PDB entry 8DWK | X-ray diffraction, 2.50 A resolution | chains A and C

[Chain A]
Name: Serine/threonine-protein phosphatase PP1-alpha catalytic subunit
From: Homo sapiens
Notes: EC 3.1.3.16
UniProtKB: P62136 (PP1A_HUMAN); residues 7-300 here = UniProt positions 7-300
Amino-acid sequence (299 residues; row label = number of the first residue in the row):
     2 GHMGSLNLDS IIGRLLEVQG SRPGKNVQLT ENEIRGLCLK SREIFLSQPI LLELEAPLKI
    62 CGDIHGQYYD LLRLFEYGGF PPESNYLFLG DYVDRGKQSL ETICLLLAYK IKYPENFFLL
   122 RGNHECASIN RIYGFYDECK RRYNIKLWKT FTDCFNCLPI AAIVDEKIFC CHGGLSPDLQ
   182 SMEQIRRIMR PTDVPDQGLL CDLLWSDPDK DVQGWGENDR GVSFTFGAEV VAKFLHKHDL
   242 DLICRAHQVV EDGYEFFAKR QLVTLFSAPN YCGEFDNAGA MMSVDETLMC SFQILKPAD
Unresolved in the structure: 2-5, 300
Construct notes: expression tag (2-6)
Curated features (UniProtKB/Swiss-Prot):
  - active site: His125 (Proton donor)
  - binding site (Mn(2+)): Asp64, His66, Asp92, Asn124, His173, His248
  - modified residue: Ser22 (Phosphoserine)
  - mutagenesis: Pro50 (P50R: Promotes SMP complex formation), Ala57 (A57P: No effect on SMP complex formation), Glu184 (E184A: Promotes SMP complex formation), Arg188 (R188A: Abolishes SMP complex formation)
Bound ions: Mn2+ site 1: Asp64, His66, Asp92; Mn2+ site 2: Asp92, Asn124, His173, His248
Reported in the primary citation:
  - Mn2+ coordination: Asp64, His66, Asp92, Asn124, His173, His248
  - mutagenesis - H66K (5.9 +/- 0.6 nM), H248N, C273S (16.1 +/- 0.1 nM): unchanged binding to E3 ubiquitin-protein ligase PPP1R11 (chain C)
  - mutagenesis - H248K: abolished stability

[Chain C]
Name: E3 ubiquitin-protein ligase PPP1R11
From: Homo sapiens
UniProtKB: O60927 (PP1RB_HUMAN); residues 27-68 here = UniProt positions 27-68
Amino-acid sequence (46 residues; each row starts with the number of its first residue):
    23 GAMGSLTIKL RKRKPEKKVE WTSDTVDNEH MGRRSSKCCC IYEKPR
Unresolved in the structure: 23-26, 32-38, 62-68
Construct notes: expression tag (23-26)
Curated features (UniProtKB/Swiss-Prot):
  - region: His52 to Cys62 (Atypical RING finger domain 1)
  - mutagenesis: His52 (H52A: Loss of function in inducing TLR2 degradation), Cys60 to Cys62 (Loss of function in inducing TLR2 degradation)
Reported in the primary citation:
  - mutagenesis - T29A/I30A/K31A, C60S, C61S, C61S/C62S, C62S, I63A/Y64A: unchanged binding to Serine/threonine-protein phosphatase PP1-alpha catalytic subunit (chain A)
  - mutagenesis - C60S/C62S, C60S/C61S: decreased binding to Serine/threonine-protein phosphatase PP1-alpha catalytic subunit (chain A)

[Chain A / chain C interface]
Pairs across the interface - 71 pairs, chain A then chain C:
  Pro50(A) with Ile30(C)
  Glu54(A) with Ile30(C); Lys31(C), hydrogen bond (backbone-backbone)
  Leu55(A) with Thr29(C); Lys31(C)
  Glu56(A) with Thr29(C), hydrogen bond (backbone-backbone); Lys31(C)
  Asn86(A) with Thr29(C), hydrogen bond
  Arg96(A) with Cys60(C)
  Glu116(A) with Leu28(C); Thr29(C), hydrogen bond (backbone-backbone); Ile30(C)
  Asn117(A) with Ser27(C), hydrogen bond (side chain-backbone); Leu28(C); Thr29(C)
  Phe119(A) with Thr29(C); Ile30(C), hydrophobic
  Asp166(A) with Lys31(C), salt bridge; Lys39(C), salt bridge
  Lys168(A) with Lys39(C), hydrogen bond (side chain-backbone)
  Ile169(A) with Val41(C), hydrophobic
  Asp208(A) with Lys59(C), salt bridge
  Asn219(A) with Lys59(C), hydrogen bond
  Asp220(A) with Lys59(C), salt bridge
  Arg221(A) with Lys59(C), hydrogen bond (side chain-backbone)
  Thr226(A) with Lys59(C)
  Asp242(A) with Lys40(C); Val41(C), hydrogen bond (side chain-backbone)
  Leu243(A) with Trp43(C), hydrophobic
  Gln249(A) with Ser58(C); Lys59(C)
  Val250(A) with Ser57(C); Ser58(C), hydrogen bond (backbone-backbone)
  Val251(A) with Arg56(C)
  Glu252(A) with Arg55(C); Arg56(C), hydrogen bond (backbone-backbone)
  Asp253(A) with Asn50(C), hydrogen bond; Arg55(C), salt bridge
  Tyr255(A) with Val48(C), hydrogen bond (side chain-backbone); Asn50(C), hydrogen bond (backbone-side chain)
  Glu256(A) with Asn50(C); Arg55(C)
  Phe257(A) with Trp43(C), hydrophobic; Thr47(C); Val48(C); Asp49(C); Asn50(C), hydrogen bond (backbone-side chain); Glu51(C)
  Phe258(A) with Glu51(C)
  Ala259(A) with Glu51(C), hydrogen bond (backbone-side chain)
  Lys260(A) with Glu51(C), hydrogen bond (backbone-side chain)
  Arg261(A) with Asp49(C), salt bridge
  Cys273(A) with Cys61(C)
  Phe276(A) with Arg56(C)
  Met283(A) with Trp43(C), hydrophobic
  Glu287(A) with Lys39(C), hydrogen bond (backbone-side chain)
  Thr288(A) with Lys40(C)
  Leu289(A) with Lys39(C); Lys40(C); Val41(C); Glu42(C), hydrogen bond (backbone-backbone)
  Met290(A) with Glu42(C); Trp43(C); Thr44(C)
  Cys291(A) with Val41(C), hydrophobic; Glu42(C), hydrogen bond (backbone-backbone); Trp43(C); Thr44(C), hydrogen bond (backbone-backbone)
  Ser292(A) with Thr44(C)
  Phe293(A) with Trp43(C), hydrophobic; Thr47(C)
Interface residues without a listed pair, chain A (46 interface residues in all): Gln49, Leu53, Glu167, His248, Glu275
Interface features reported in the paper:
  - hot spots on chain C (mutagenesis) - C60S: decreased binding to Serine/threonine-protein phosphatase PP1-alpha catalytic subunit (chain A)

[Summary]
Chain A and chain C form an interface of 46 and 23 residues respectively, with 21 hydrogen bonds and 6 salt
bridges. Polar pairs include Asp166(A)-Lys31(C), Asp166(A)-Lys39(C) and Asp208(A)-Lys59(C). The paper reports
that C60S/C62S, C60S/C61S and C60S of chain C reduce binding to Serine/threonine-protein phosphatase PP1-alpha
catalytic subunit (chain A); Mn2+ coordination by Asp64(A), His66(A) and Asp92(A) among others; 12
substitutions were tested in all.
Chain A is Serine/threonine-protein phosphatase PP1-alpha catalytic subunit and chain C is E3
ubiquitin-protein ligase PPP1R11, both from Homo sapiens; the structure, Inhibitor-3:PP1 reconstituted
complex, was determined by X-ray diffraction, deposited together with 8DWL.
